6WG1 - chains A and H of the 5 polymer chains in the assembly; structure by X-ray diffraction, 2.09 A resolution.

# Chain A (and H)
Name: Fab399 heavy chain
Source organism: Homo sapiens
Notes: chain H of this document is another copy of the same molecule, construct and numbering; everything in this record applies to it too
Chain sequence (224 residues; numbered 1 to 216 plus 8 insertion-coded residues; the number before each row is that of its first residue; a row labelled like 52A-52C holds insertion residues (52A, then the next letters in order)):
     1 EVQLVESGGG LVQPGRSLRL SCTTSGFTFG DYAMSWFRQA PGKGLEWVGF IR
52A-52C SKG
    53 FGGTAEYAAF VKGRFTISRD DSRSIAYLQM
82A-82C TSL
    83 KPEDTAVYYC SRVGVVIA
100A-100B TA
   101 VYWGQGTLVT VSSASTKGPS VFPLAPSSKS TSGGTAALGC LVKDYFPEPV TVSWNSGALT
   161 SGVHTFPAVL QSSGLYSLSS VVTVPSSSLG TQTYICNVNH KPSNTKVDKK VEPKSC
Disordered / not traced: 127-133, 215-216 (chain H: 127-133, 214-216)
Disulfide bonds: Cys22-Cys92, Cys140-Cys196
Reported in the primary citation:
  - self-association interface (contacts with another copy of this molecule); pairs are residue here / residue on that copy: Asp31-Tyr32 (hydrogen bond), Asp31-Arg94 (salt bridge), Thr28

# Chain A / chain H interface
Residue-residue contacts - 27 pairs, chain A then chain H:
  Thr28(A) - Tyr32(H)
  Thr28(A) - Arg94(H)  hydrogen bond
  Gly30(A) - Val98(H)
  Asp31(A) - Tyr32(H)  hydrogen bond
  Asp31(A) - Arg94(H)  salt bridge
  Asp31(A) - Val97(H)  hydrogen bond (side chain-backbone)
  Asp31(A) - Val98(H)  hydrogen bond (side chain-backbone)
  Tyr32(A) - Thr28(H)
  Tyr32(A) - Asp31(H)  hydrogen bond
  Tyr32(A) - Tyr32(H)
  Ser52A(A) - Val97(H)
  Ser52A(A) - Val98(H)
  Gly52C(A) - Val97(H)
  Gly52C(A) - Val98(H)
  Phe53(A) - Phe53(H)  hydrophobic
  Phe53(A) - Val97(H)  hydrophobic
  Arg94(A) - Thr28(H)  hydrogen bond
  Arg94(A) - Asp31(H)  salt bridge
  Gly96(A) - Asp31(H)
  Val97(A) - Asp31(H)  hydrogen bond (backbone-side chain)
  Val97(A) - Ser52A(H)
  Val97(A) - Gly52C(H)
  Val97(A) - Phe53(H)  hydrophobic
  Val98(A) - Gly30(H)
  Val98(A) - Asp31(H)  hydrogen bond (backbone-side chain)
  Val98(A) - Ser52A(H)
  Val98(A) - Gly52C(H)
Interface residues without a listed pair, chain A (12 interface residues in all): Lys52B
Interface residues without a listed pair, chain H (13 interface residues in all): Lys52B, Asp73, Gly96

# Summary
Chain A and chain H form an interface of 12 and 13 residues respectively; the contacts include 8 hydrogen
bonds and 2 salt bridges. Polar contacts include Asp31(A)-Arg94(H), Thr28(A)-Arg94(H) and Asp31(A)-Tyr32(H).
The paper reports a self-association interface involving Thr28(A), Asp31(A) and Tyr32(A) among others.
Both chains are Fab399 heavy chain (Homo sapiens). Entry 6WG1 (Crystal structure of Fab399 in complex with
NPNA6 peptide from circumsporozoite protein) was determined by X-ray diffraction together with 6W00, 6WFX,
6WFY, 6WG0 and 6WG2 from the same study.
